Entry 8HAJ (electron microscopy, 4.80 A resolution (low resolution: residue-level contacts below are approximate; hydrogen-bond / salt-bridge calls are withheld)); this record covers chains G and I of the 11 polymer chains in the assembly.

[Chain G]
Name: Histone H2A type 1-B/E
Source organism: Homo sapiens
Reference sequence: P04908 (H2A1B_HUMAN); residues 1-129 here correspond to UniProt positions 2-130 (UniProt number = residue number + 1)
Sequence (129 residues; row label = number of the first residue in the row):
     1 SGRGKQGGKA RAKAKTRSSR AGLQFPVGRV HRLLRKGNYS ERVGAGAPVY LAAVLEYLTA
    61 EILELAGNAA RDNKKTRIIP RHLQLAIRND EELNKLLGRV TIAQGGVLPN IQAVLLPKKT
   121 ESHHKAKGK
Disordered / not traced: 1-13, 119-129
UniProt features mapped onto this chain:
  - modified residue: Ser1 (N-acetylserine), Arg3 (Citrulline), Lys5 (N6-(2-hydroxyisobutyryl)lysine), Lys9 (N6-(2-hydroxyisobutyryl)lysine), Lys13 (N6-(beta-hydroxybutyryl)lysine), Lys36 (N6-(2-hydroxyisobutyryl)lysine), Lys74 (N6-(2-hydroxyisobutyryl)lysine), Lys75 (N6-(2-hydroxyisobutyryl)lysine), Lys95 (N6-(2-hydroxyisobutyryl)lysine), Gln104 (N5-methylglutamine), Lys118 (N6-(2-hydroxyisobutyryl)lysine), Lys119 (N6-crotonyllysine), Thr120 (Phosphothreonine), Lys125 (N6-crotonyllysine)
  - cross-link (Glycyl lysine isopeptide (Lys-Gly)): Lys13 (interchain with G-Cter in ubiquitin), Lys15 (interchain with G-Cter in ubiquitin), Lys119 (interchain with G-Cter in ubiquitin)

[Chain I]
Molecule: 180-nt DNA strand
Source organism: Homo sapiens
Sequence (180 nucleotides; each row starts with the number of its first residue):
     1 ATCCGTCCGT TACCGCCATC AATATCCACC TGCAGATTCT ACCAAAAGTG TATTTGGAAA
    61 CTGCTCCATC AAAAGGCATG TTCAGCTGAA TTCAGCTGAA CATGCCTTTT GATGGAGCAG
   121 TTTCCAAATA CACTTTTGGT AGAATCTGCA GGTGGATATT GATGGCGGTA ACGGACGGAT
Disordered / not traced: 1-9, 174-180

[Interface between chain G and chain I]
Residue-residue contacts (16):
  Thr16(G) with DT137(I)
  Arg29(G) with DG138(I); DG139(I)
  Arg35(G) with DT129(I)
  Glu41(G) with DT129(I)
  Arg42(G) with DA128(I); DT129(I)
  Val43(G) with DA128(I); DT129(I)
  Gly44(G) with DA128(I)
  Ala45(G) with DA128(I)
  Lys75(G) with DC149(I)
  Thr76(G) with DG148(I); DC149(I)
  Arg77(G) with DG148(I); DC149(I)
Other interface residues (no listed pair), chain G (13 interface residues in all): His31, Lys74

[Overview]
13 residues of chain G face 7 of chain I across their interface.
Chain G is Histone H2A type 1-B/E and chain I is a 180-nt DNA strand, both from Homo sapiens; the structure,
Cryo-EM structure of the p300 catalytic core bound to the H4K12acK16ac nucleosome, class 2 (4.8 angstrom ...,
was determined by electron microscopy, deposited together with 8HAG, 8HAH, 8HAI, 8HAK, 8HAL, 8HAM and 8HAN.
